Entry 3JC7 (electron microscopy, 4.80 A resolution (low resolution: residue-level contacts below are approximate; hydrogen-bond / salt-bridge calls are withheld)); this record covers chains 4 and 7 of the 11 polymer chains in the assembly.

# Chain 4
Protein: DNA replication licensing factor MCM4
Source organism: Saccharomyces cerevisiae
Notes: EC 3.6.4.12
UniProtKB: P30665 (MCM4_YEAST); residue numbers follow UniProt; this construct covers 1-933
Amino-acid sequence (933 residues; each row starts with the number of its first residue):
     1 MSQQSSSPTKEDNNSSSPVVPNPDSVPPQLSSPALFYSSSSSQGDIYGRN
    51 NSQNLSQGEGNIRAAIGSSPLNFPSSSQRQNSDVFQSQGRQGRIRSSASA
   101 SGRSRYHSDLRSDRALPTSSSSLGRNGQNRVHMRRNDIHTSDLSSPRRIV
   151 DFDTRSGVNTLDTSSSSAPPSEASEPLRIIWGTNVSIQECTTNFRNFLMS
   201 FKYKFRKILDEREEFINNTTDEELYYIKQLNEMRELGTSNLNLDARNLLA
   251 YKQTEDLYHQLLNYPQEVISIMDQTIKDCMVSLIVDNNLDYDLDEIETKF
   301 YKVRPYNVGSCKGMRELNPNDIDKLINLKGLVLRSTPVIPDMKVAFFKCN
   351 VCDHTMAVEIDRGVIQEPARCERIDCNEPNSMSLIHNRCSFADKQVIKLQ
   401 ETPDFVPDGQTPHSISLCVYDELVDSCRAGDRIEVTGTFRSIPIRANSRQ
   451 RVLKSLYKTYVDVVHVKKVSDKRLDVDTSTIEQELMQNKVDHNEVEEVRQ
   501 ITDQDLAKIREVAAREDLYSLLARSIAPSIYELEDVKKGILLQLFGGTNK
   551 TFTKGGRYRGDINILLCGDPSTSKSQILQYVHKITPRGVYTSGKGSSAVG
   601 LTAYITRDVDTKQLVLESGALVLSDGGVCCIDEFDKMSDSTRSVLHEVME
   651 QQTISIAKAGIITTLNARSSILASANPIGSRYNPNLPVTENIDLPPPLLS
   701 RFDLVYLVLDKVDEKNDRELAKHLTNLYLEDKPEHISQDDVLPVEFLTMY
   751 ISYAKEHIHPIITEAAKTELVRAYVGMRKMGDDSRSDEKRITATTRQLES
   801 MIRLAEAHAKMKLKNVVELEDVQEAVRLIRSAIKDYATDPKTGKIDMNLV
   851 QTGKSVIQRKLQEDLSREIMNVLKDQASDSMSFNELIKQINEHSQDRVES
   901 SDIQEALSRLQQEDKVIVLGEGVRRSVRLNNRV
Unresolved in the structure: 1-176, 206-224, 471-474, 679-683, 780-792, 839-933
Swiss-Prot annotation at these positions:
  - motif: Ser700 to Asp703 (Arginine finger)
  - binding site (ATP): Gly568 to Ser575
  - modified residue (Phosphoserine): Ser52, Ser56, Ser69
  - mutagenesis: Lys574 (K574A: Loss of MCM2-7 complex helicase activity)

# Chain 7
Protein: DNA replication licensing factor MCM7
Source organism: Saccharomyces cerevisiae
Notes: EC 3.6.4.12
UniProtKB: P38132 (MCM7_YEAST); residue numbers follow UniProt; this construct covers 1-845
Amino-acid sequence (845 residues; numbered 1 to 845; the number before each row is that of its first residue):
     1 MSAALPSIQLPVDYNNLFNEITDFLVTFKQDTLSSDATRNENEDENLDAE
    51 NIEQHLLEKGPKYMAMLQKVANRELNSVIIDLDDILQYQNEKFLQGTQAD
   101 DLVSAIQQNANHFTELFCRAIDNNMPLPTKEIDYKDDVLDVILNQRRLRN
   151 ERMLSDRTNEIRSENLMDTTMDPPSSMNDALREVVEDETELFPPNLTRRY
   201 FLYFKPLSQNCARRYRKKAISSKPLSVRQIKGDFLGQLITVRGIITRVSD
   251 VKPAVEVIAYTCDQCGYEVFQEVNSRTFTPLSECTSEECSQNQTKGQLFM
   301 STRASKFSAFQECKIQELSQQVPVGHIPRSLNIHVNGTLVRSLSPGDIVD
   351 VTGIFLPAPYTGFKALKAGLLTETYLEAQFVRQHKKKFASFSLTSDVEER
   401 VMELITSGDVYNRLAKSIAPEIYGNLDVKKALLLLLVGGVDKRVGDGMKI
   451 RGDINVCLMGDPGVAKSQLLKAICKISPRGVYTTGKGSSGVGLTAAVMKD
   501 PVTDEMILEGGALVLADNGICCIDEFDKMDESDRTAIHEVMEQQTISISK
   551 AGINTTLNARTSILAAANPLYGRYNPRLSPLDNINLPAALLSRFDILFLM
   601 LDIPSRDDDEKLAEHVTYVHMHNKQPDLDFTPVEPSKMREYIAYAKTKRP
   651 VMSEAVNDYVVQAYIRLRQDSKREMDSKFSFGQATPRTLLGIIRLSQALA
   701 KLRLADMVDIDDVEEALRLVRVSKESLYQETNKSKEDESPTTKIFTIIKK
   751 MLQETGKNTLSYENIVKTVRLRGFTMLQLSNCIQEYSYLNVWHLINEGNT
   801 LKFVDDGTMDTDQEDSLVSTPKLAPQTTASANVSAQDSDIDLQDA
Unresolved in the structure: 1-3, 32-59, 160-189, 499-509, 730-845
Cystine bridges: Cys474-Cys522
Bound ions: Zn2+: Cys262, Cys289
Swiss-Prot annotation at these positions:
  - motif: Ser592 to Asp595 (Arginine finger)
  - binding site (ATP): Tyr423, Gly463, Ala465, Lys466, Ser467, Asn568, Arg593, Arg687
  - modified residue: Thr811 (Phosphothreonine), Ser819 (Phosphoserine), Ser838 (Phosphoserine)
  - mutagenesis: Lys466 (K466A: Loss of MCM2-7 complex helicase activity)

# How chain 4 and chain 7 interact
Residue-residue contacts (95):
  Ile179(4) - Gln145(7)
  Trp181(4) - Gln145(7)
  Trp181(4) - Arg146(7)
  Trp181(4) - Glu268(7)
  Trp181(4) - Arg303(7)
  Gly182(4) - Ile142(7)
  Gly182(4) - Gln145(7)
  Thr183(4) - Arg303(7)
  Asn184(4) - Val141(7)
  Asn184(4) - Gln145(7)
  Asn263(4) - Lys135(7)
  Tyr264(4) - Val138(7)
  Tyr264(4) - Leu139(7)
  Tyr264(4) - Val141(7)
  Tyr264(4) - Ile142(7)
  Arg315(4) - Asp250(7)
  Arg315(4) - Val251(7)
  Arg315(4) - Gln311(7)
  Arg315(4) - Arg341(7)
  Glu316(4) - Arg341(7)
  Leu317(4) - Arg341(7)
  Pro319(4) - Pro253(7)
  Pro319(4) - Phe307(7)
  Pro319(4) - Ala309(7)
  Asn320(4) - Lys306(7)
  Ile322(4) - Thr302(7)
  Ile322(4) - Arg303(7)
  Ile322(4) - Phe307(7)
  Asp323(4) - Thr302(7)
  Asp323(4) - Arg303(7)
  Lys324(4) - Val138(7)
  Arg362(4) - Phe299(7)
  Val364(4) - Phe299(7)
  Gln366(4) - Gln297(7)
  Gln366(4) - Phe299(7)
  Asp408(4) - Ala495(7)
  Asp408(4) - Ala496(7)
  Asp408(4) - Gly510(7)
  Gly409(4) - Met498(7)
  Gln410(4) - Val248(7)
  Gln410(4) - Met498(7)
  Thr411(4) - Met498(7)
  His413(4) - Asp250(7)
  Ser441(4) - Phe307(7)
  Pro443(4) - Met300(7)
  Arg451(4) - Thr279(7)
  Arg451(4) - Pro280(7)
  Val452(4) - Thr279(7)
  Leu453(4) - Thr277(7)
  Leu453(4) - Phe278(7)
  Leu453(4) - Pro280(7)
  Lys454(4) - Arg276(7)
  Lys454(4) - Thr277(7)
  Ser455(4) - Val255(7)
  Ser455(4) - Val273(7)
  Ser455(4) - Arg276(7)
  Ser455(4) - Thr277(7)
  Ser455(4) - Phe278(7)
  Leu456(4) - Lys252(7)
  Leu456(4) - Pro253(7)
  Leu456(4) - Arg276(7)
  Tyr457(4) - Lys252(7)
  Tyr457(4) - Pro253(7)
  Tyr457(4) - Val255(7)
  Tyr457(4) - Ile258(7)
  Tyr457(4) - Phe278(7)
  Tyr457(4) - Phe307(7)
  Lys458(4) - Lys252(7)
  Thr459(4) - Lys252(7)
  Thr459(4) - Pro253(7)
  Asp569(4) - Thr685(7)
  Asp569(4) - Arg687(7)
  Pro570(4) - Arg593(7)
  Pro570(4) - Arg687(7)
  Ser575(4) - Met448(7)
  Gln576(4) - Asp446(7)
  Gln576(4) - Met448(7)
  Lys594(4) - Ser549(7)
  Pro677(4) - His538(7)
  Ile678(4) - His538(7)
  Pro684(4) - Ala588(7)
  Leu709(4) - Gln683(7)
  Asp710(4) - Arg668(7)
  Asp710(4) - Gln683(7)
  Asp710(4) - Thr685(7)
  Asp710(4) - Pro686(7)
  Val712(4) - Lys672(7)
  Glu714(4) - Ile665(7)
  Glu714(4) - Gln669(7)
  Lys715(4) - Ile665(7)
  Asp717(4) - Tyr664(7)
  Arg718(4) - Val661(7)
  Arg718(4) - Ile665(7)
  Thr725(4) - Asn657(7)
  Tyr728(4) - Glu654(7)
Also at the interface, not in a pair above, chain 4 (56 interface residues in all): His259, Asn318, Pro412, Lys636, Ala721
Also at the interface, not in a pair above, chain 7 (68 interface residues in all): Arg149, Arg247, Ser249, Ala254, Thr261, Ser308, Phe310, Pro345, Val497, Ser547, Ala589, Ser592, Met652, Asp658, Leu689

# In short
Chain 4 and chain 7 form an interface of 56 and 68 residues respectively. Cys262(7) and Cys289(7) coordinate
Zn2+. Curated annotation (UniProt) lists 8 ATP-binding residues and one mutagenesis site on chain 4; 8
ATP-binding residues and one mutagenesis site on chain 7.
Chain 4 is DNA replication licensing factor MCM4 and chain 7 is DNA replication licensing factor MCM7, both
from Saccharomyces cerevisiae; the structure, Structure of the eukaryotic replicative CMG helicase and
pumpjack motion, was determined by electron microscopy, deposited together with 3JC5 and 3JC6.
